6ZGU - chain A; structure by X-ray diffraction, 2.18 A resolution.

# Chain A
Name: L-lactate transporter
Source organism: Syntrophobacter fumaroxidans MPOB
UniProt: A0LNN5 (SFMCT_SYNFM); residue numbers follow UniProt; this construct covers 1-412
Chain sequence (420 residues; each row starts with the number of its first residue):
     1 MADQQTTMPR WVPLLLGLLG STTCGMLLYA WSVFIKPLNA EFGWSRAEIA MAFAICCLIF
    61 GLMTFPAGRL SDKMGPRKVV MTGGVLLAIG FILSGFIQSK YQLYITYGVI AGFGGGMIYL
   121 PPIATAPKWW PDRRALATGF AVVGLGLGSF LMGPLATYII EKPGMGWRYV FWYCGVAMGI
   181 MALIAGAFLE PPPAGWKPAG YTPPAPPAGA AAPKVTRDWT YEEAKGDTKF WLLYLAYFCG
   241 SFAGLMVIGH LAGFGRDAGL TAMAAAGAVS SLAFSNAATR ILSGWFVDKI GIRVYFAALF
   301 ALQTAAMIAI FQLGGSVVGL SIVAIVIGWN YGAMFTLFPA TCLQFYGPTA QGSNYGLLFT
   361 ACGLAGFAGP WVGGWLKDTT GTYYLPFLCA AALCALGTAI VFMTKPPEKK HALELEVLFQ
Unresolved in the structure: 1-6, 203-212
Sequence notes: expression tag (413-420)
Residues lining bound ligands: 3-(2-methylphenyl)propanoic acid (02Q): Leu-28, Cys-57, Phe-60, Gly-61, Tyr-119, Leu-145, Ser-241, Leu-245, Arg-280, Tyr-331, Phe-335, Phe-359, Cys-362, Gly-363, Gly-366
From the paper describing this entry:
  - binding site for 3-(2-methylphenyl)propanoic acid: Leu-28, Cys-57, Phe-60, Tyr-119, Leu-145, Arg-280, Tyr-331, Phe-335, Phe-359, Cys-362
  - mutagenesis - Y331F (2-fold): decreased binding to 3-(2-methylphenyl)propanoic acid
  - conformationally variable residues (side-chain flip): Leu-28

# Overview
Ligands of chain A: 3-(2-methylphenyl)propanoic acid. From the paper: a binding site for
3-(2-methylphenyl)propanoic acid at Leu-28, Cys-57 and Phe-60 among others; Y331F reduces binding to
3-(2-methylphenyl)propanoic acid.
Chain A is L-lactate transporter (Syntrophobacter fumaroxidans MPOB); the structure, Crystal structure of a
MFS transporter with bound 3-(2-methylphenyl)propanoic acid at 2.41 Angstroem resolution, was determined by
X-ray diffraction (same publication as 6ZGR and 6ZGS).
